Entry 3ZDH (X-ray diffraction, 2.19 A resolution); this record covers chains A and E of the 5 polymer chains in the assembly.

Chain A (and E):
Protein: Acetylcholine binding protein
From: Lymnaea stagnalis
Notes: chain E of this document is another copy of the same molecule, construct and numbering; everything in this record applies to it too
Reference sequence: P58154 (ACHP_LYMST); residues 1-210 here correspond to UniProt positions 20-229 (UniProt number = residue number + 19)
Amino-acid sequence (210 residues; numbered 1 to 210; the number before each row is that of its first residue):
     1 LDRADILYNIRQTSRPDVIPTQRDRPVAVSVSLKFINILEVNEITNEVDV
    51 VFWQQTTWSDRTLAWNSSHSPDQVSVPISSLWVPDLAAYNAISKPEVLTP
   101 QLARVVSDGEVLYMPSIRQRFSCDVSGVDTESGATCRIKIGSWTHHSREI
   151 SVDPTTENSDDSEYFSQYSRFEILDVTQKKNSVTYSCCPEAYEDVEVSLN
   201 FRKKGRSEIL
Disordered / not traced: 156-159, 205-210
Disulfide bonds: Cys-123/Cys-136, Cys-187/Cys-188
Ligand contacts:
  - XRS ((2R)-N,N-dimethyl-4-(1-methylimidazol-2-yl)oxy-butan-2-amine), molecule 1: Trp-53, Leu-102, Arg-104, Leu-112, Met-114
  - XRS, molecule 2: Tyr-89, Ser-142, Trp-143, Thr-144, Tyr-185, Cys-187, Cys-188, Tyr-192
Curated features (UniProtKB/Swiss-Prot):
  - glycosylation: Asn-66 (N-linked (GlcNAc...) asparagine)

Chain A / chain E interface:
Pairs across the interface - 50 pairs, chain A then chain E:
  Arg-3(A) with Ile-19(E); Thr-21(E), hydrogen bond; Asp-24(E), salt bridge; Glu-149(E), salt bridge
  Ala-4(A) with Arg-15(E), hydrogen bond (backbone-side chain); Val-18(E), hydrophobic
  Leu-7(A) with Arg-15(E); Asp-17(E); Val-18(E), hydrophobic
  Tyr-8(A) with Arg-15(E)
  Arg-11(A) with Asp-17(E), salt bridge
  Asn-37(A) with Ser-122(E), hydrogen bond
  Leu-39(A) with Glu-47(E); Ile-92(E), hydrophobic
  Trp-53(A) with Tyr-89(E), hydrophobic; Trp-143(E)
  Gln-55(A) with Cys-187(E)
  Gln-73(A) with Glu-190(E)
  Ser-75(A) with Thr-144(E), hydrogen bond; His-145(E)
  Pro-77(A) with Asp-17(E)
  Glu-96(A) with Lys-94(E), hydrogen bond (side chain-backbone)
  Val-97(A) with Lys-94(E), hydrogen bond (backbone-side chain)
  Leu-98(A) with Ala-91(E); Ser-93(E); Lys-94(E)
  Thr-99(A) with Ala-87(E); Trp-143(E)
  Pro-100(A) with Asp-85(E); Leu-86(E)
  Leu-102(A) with Asp-85(E)
  Arg-104(A) with Thr-144(E), hydrogen bond (side chain-backbone); His-145(E), hydrogen bond; His-146(E); Glu-149(E), salt bridge
  Met-114(A) with Trp-143(E), hydrogen bond (backbone-side chain)
  Arg-118(A) with Ile-92(E), hydrogen bond (side chain-backbone)
  Glu-163(A) with Ser-186(E), hydrogen bond
  Tyr-164(A) with Tyr-185(E); Ser-186(E), hydrogen bond (side chain-backbone)
  Ser-166(A) with Ser-122(E), hydrogen bond
  Gln-167(A) with Arg-137(E)
  Tyr-168(A) with Thr-45(E); Asn-46(E); Ser-122(E); Cys-123(E), hydrophobic; Asp-124(E); Arg-137(E)
  Arg-170(A) with Ile-44(E); Thr-45(E)
Other interface residues (no listed pair), chain A (32 interface residues in all): Ile-36, Val-51, Leu-112, Pro-115, Ser-116
Other interface residues (no listed pair), chain E (34 interface residues in all): Pro-95, Arg-120, Cys-188

Summary:
The interface between chain A and chain E involves 32 residues on one side and 34 on the other; the contacts
include 13 hydrogen bonds and 4 salt bridges. Polar pairs include Arg-3(A)/Asp-24(E), Arg-3(A)/Glu-149(E) and
Arg-11(A)/Asp-17(E). Chain A binds compound XRS.
Both chains are Acetylcholine binding protein (Lymnaea stagnalis). Entry 3ZDH (Crystal structure of Ls-AChBP
complexed with carbamoylcholine analogue N,N-dimethyl-4-(1-methyl-1H-imidazol-2-yloxy)butan-2-amine) was
determined by X-ray diffraction, deposited together with 3ZDG.
